9NBD - chains A and C of the 8 polymer chains in the assembly; structure by electron microscopy, 8.10 A resolution (very low resolution: no residue pairs are listed; an interface is given only as per-side residue counts).

Chain A:
Protein: AUGMIN subunit 1
Organism: Arabidopsis thaliana
UniProtKB: F4IK01 (AUG1_ARATH); aligned to UniProt positions 1-298 over residues 1-298 (the alignment contains insertions or deletions, so no single offset holds)
Amino-acid sequence (298 residues; numbered 1 to 298; the number before each row is that of its first residue):
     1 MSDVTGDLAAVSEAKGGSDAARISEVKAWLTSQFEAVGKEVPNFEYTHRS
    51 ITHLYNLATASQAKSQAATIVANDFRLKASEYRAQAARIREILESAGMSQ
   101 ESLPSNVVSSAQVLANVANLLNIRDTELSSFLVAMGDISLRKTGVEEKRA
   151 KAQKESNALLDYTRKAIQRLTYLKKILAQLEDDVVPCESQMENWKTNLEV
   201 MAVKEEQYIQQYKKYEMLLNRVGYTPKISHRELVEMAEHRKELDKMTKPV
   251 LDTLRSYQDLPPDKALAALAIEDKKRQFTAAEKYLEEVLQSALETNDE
Unresolved in the structure: 1-18
Curated features (UniProtKB/Swiss-Prot):
  - modified residue: Ser-2 (N-acetylserine)

Chain C:
Protein: AUGMIN subunit 3
Organism: Arabidopsis thaliana
UniProtKB: Q0WQE7 (AUG3_ARATH); residue numbers follow UniProt; this construct covers 1-617
Amino-acid sequence (617 residues; each row starts with the number of its first residue):
     1 MSSARLCSLVAELGYEGAGKLDPDSFEWPFQYDDARPILDWICSSLRPSN
    51 VLSLAELSLYEQFQRDGKLLEGDDLDQAYDSISAFSSRRNNQEAVFGAEE
   101 SIKEVRDATLAHKAEALELQRQLRRLQTQYDLLTGQSSALIQGRRARVAA
   151 TSAVSGQITAIEDSLSARNLQMNGVLGRLASTSQELAHYHSGEEDGIYLA
   201 YSDFHAYLAGDSACTKELNQWFAKQLDTGPYRLVAEEGKSKCSWVSLDDT
   251 SNMLRDLEKSQHQRVAELQRLRSIFGTSERQWIEAQVENAKQQAILLTLK
   301 SQVTSVEAHIHFDLHSLRRKHADLVEEISTLYQKEEKLLSETIPELCWEL
   351 AQLQDTYILQGDYDLKVMRQELYISKQKVFINHLVNQLARHQFLKLACQL
   401 EKKNMLGAFSLLKVIESELQGYLSATRSRVGRCSALIQAASDVQEQGAVD
   451 DRDSFLHGVRDLLSIHSNTQAGLSTYVSAPAIIQQIVALQSDLSSLQSDL
   501 ENSLPDDRNRCINELCTHIQNLQQLLFASSTTAQPILTPWPLMKELDEMG
   551 KINSKLSTAVEEVTLEHRNKREIVKHHAKDVELQRRVFVDFFCNPERLRN
   601 QVRELNALVRARQASSS
Unresolved in the structure: 66-101, 198-403

Interface between chain A and chain C:
At this resolution (8 A) residue pairs are not listed: 61 residues of chain A and 66 of chain C lie at the interface.

Summary:
Chain A and chain C form an interface of 61 and 66 residues respectively.
Chain A is AUGMIN subunit 1 and chain C is AUGMIN subunit 3, both from Arabidopsis thaliana; the structure,
AUGMIN Dimer, was determined by electron microscopy together with 9NA8, 9NA9, 9NBA and 9NBB from the same
study.
